6TYG - chains H and D of the 9 polymer chains in the assembly; structure by X-ray diffraction, 3.50 A resolution.

[Chain H]
Molecule: 27-nt DNA strand
Sequence (27 nucleotides; row label = number of the first residue in the row):
     2 CGTGTCAGTA GCTGTCACGG ATGCAGG
Not modelled in the structure: 2, 26-28

[Chain D]
Name: DNA-directed RNA polymerase subunit beta'
Organism: Mycobacterium tuberculosis
Notes: EC 2.7.7.6
UniProtKB: A0A045J9E2 (A0A045J9E2_MYCTX); numbering as in UniProt (aligned over 1-1316)
Amino-acid sequence (1316 residues; numbered 1 to 1316; the number before each row is that of its first residue):
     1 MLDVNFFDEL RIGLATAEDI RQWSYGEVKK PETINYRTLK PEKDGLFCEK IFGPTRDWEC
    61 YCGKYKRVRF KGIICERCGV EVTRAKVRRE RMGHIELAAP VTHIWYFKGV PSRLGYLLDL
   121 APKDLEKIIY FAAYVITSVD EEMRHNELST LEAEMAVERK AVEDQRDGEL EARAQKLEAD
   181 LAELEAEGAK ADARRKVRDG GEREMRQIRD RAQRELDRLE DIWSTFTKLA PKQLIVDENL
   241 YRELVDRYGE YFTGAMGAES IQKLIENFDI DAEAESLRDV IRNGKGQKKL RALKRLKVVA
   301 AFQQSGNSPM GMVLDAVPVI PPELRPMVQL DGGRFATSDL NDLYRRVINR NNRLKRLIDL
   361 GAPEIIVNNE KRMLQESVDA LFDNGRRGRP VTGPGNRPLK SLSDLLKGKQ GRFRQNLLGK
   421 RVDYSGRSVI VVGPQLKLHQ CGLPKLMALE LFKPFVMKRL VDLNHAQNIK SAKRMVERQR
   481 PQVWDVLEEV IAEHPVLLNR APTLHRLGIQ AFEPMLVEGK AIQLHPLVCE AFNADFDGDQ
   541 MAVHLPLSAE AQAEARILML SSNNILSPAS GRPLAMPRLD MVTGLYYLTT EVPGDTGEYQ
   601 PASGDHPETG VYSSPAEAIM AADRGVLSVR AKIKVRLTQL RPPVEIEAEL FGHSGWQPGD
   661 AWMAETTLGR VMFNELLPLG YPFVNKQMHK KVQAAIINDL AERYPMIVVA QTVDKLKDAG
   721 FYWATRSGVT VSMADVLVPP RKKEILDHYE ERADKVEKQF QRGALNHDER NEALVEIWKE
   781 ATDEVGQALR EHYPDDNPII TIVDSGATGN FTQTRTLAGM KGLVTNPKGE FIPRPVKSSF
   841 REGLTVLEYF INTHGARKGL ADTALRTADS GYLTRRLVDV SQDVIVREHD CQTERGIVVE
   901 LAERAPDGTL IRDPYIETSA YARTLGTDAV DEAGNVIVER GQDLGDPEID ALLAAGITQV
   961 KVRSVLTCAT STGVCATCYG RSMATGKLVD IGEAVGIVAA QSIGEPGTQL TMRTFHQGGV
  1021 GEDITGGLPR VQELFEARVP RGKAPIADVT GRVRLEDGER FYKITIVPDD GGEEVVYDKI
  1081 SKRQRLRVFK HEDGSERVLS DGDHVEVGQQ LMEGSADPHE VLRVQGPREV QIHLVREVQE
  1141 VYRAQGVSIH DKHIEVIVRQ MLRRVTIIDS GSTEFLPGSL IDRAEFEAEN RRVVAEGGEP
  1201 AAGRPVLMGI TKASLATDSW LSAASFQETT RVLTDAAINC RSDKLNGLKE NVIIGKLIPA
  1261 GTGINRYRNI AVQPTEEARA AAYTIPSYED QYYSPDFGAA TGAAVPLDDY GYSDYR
Not modelled in the structure: 1-5, 1012-1025, 1282-1316

[Interface between chain H and chain D]
Contacting residue pairs (16; chain H residue first):
  DT10(H) / Arg-389(D)  hydrogen bond to the base
  DC19(H) / Arg-1038(D)  hydrogen bond to the phosphate
  DG20(H) / Arg-1038(D)  salt bridge to the phosphate
  DG21(H) / Lys-1212(D)  salt bridge to the phosphate
  DA22(H) / Pro-111(D)  phosphate contact
  DA22(H) / Tyr-116(D)  hydrogen bond to the phosphate
  DA22(H) / Lys-294(D)  salt bridge to the phosphate
  DT23(H) / Pro-111(D)  phosphate contact
  DT23(H) / Ser-112(D)  hydrogen bond to the phosphate
  DT23(H) / Tyr-116(D)  phosphate contact
  DT23(H) / Pro-122(D)  phosphate contact
  DT23(H) / Arg-291(D)  base contact
  DG24(H) / Pro-122(D)  phosphate contact
  DG24(H) / Lys-123(D)  hydrogen bond to the phosphate
  DG24(H) / Arg-291(D)  hydrogen bond to the base
  DC25(H) / Lys-123(D)  salt bridge to the phosphate
Also at the interface, not in a pair above, chain H (9 interface residues in all): DG12
Also at the interface, not in a pair above, chain D (12 interface residues in all): Ala-121, Asn-396

[Summary]
9 residues of chain H and 12 residues of chain D are in contact; the contacts include 6 hydrogen bonds and 4
salt bridges. Polar contacts include DT10(H)/Arg-389(D), DG24(H)/Arg-291(D) and DC19(H)/Arg-1038(D).
Chain H is a 27-nt DNA strand and chain D is DNA-directed RNA polymerase subunit beta' (Mycobacterium
tuberculosis); the structure, Crystal structure of MTB sigma L transcription initiation complex with 9 nt long
RNA primer, was determined by X-ray diffraction (same publication as 6KQD, 6KQE, 6KQF, 6KQG, 6KQH, 6KQL and 6
further entries).
